6UE7 - chains B and D of the 6 polymer chains in the assembly; structure by electron microscopy, 2.90 A resolution.

Chain B:
Protein: Immunoglobulin heavy constant alpha 1
Source organism: Homo sapiens
Reference sequence: P01876 (IGHA1_HUMAN); residues 242-472 here correspond to UniProt positions 123-353 (UniProt number = residue number - 119)
Amino-acid sequence (245 residues; row label = number of the first residue in the row):
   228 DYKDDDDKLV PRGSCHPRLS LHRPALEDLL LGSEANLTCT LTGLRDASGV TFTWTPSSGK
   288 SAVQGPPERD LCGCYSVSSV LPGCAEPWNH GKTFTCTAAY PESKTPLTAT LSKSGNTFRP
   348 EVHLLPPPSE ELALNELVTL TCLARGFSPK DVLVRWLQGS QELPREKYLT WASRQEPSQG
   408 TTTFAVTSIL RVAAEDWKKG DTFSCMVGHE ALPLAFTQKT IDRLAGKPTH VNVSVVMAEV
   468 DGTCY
Disordered / not traced: 228-241, 455
Construct notes: expression tag (228-241)
Curated features (UniProtKB/Swiss-Prot):
  - glycosylation: N263 (N-linked (GlcNAc...) (complex) asparagine)
Cystine bridges: C266-C323, C369-C432
Covalent attachments: N-acetylglucosamine (NAG) linked to N263, N459

Chain D:
Protein: Immunoglobulin J chain
Source organism: Homo sapiens
Reference sequence: P01591 (IGJ_HUMAN); residues 1-137 here correspond to UniProt positions 23-159 (UniProt number = residue number + 22)
Amino-acid sequence (137 residues; numbered 1 to 137; the number before each row is that of its first residue):
     1 QEDERIVLVD NKCKCARITS RIIRSSEDPN EDIVERNIRI IVPLNNRENI SDPTSPLRTR
    61 FVYHLSDLCK KCDPTEVELD NQIVTATQSN ICDEDSATET CYTYDRNKCY TAVVPLVYGG
   121 ETKMVETALT PDACYPD
Disordered / not traced: 1-4, 95-96
Curated features (UniProtKB/Swiss-Prot):
  - modified residue: Q1 (Pyrrolidone carboxylic acid)
  - glycosylation: N49 (N-linked (GlcNAc...) (complex) asparagine)
Cystine bridges: C13-C101, C72-C92, C109-C134
Covalent attachments: N-acetylglucosamine (NAG) linked to N49

Interface between chain B and chain D:
Pairs across the interface (57):
  E254(B) - Y118(D)
  D255(B) - Y118(D)  hydrogen bond
  L258(B) - Y118(D)
  L258(B) - K123(D)
  L258(B) - V125(D)  hydrophobic
  G259(B) - Y118(D)
  R346(B) - D132(D)  salt bridge
  R346(B) - Y135(D)  hydrogen bond
  L384(B) - V114(D)  hydrophobic
  G386(B) - P53(D)
  S387(B) - P53(D)
  E389(B) - L116(D)
  E389(B) - V117(D)
  T429(B) - P53(D)
  A438(B) - Y135(D)
  P440(B) - P131(D)
  P440(B) - C134(D)
  P440(B) - Y135(D)  hydrophobic
  L441(B) - T111(D)
  L441(B) - E126(D)
  L441(B) - T127(D)
  F443(B) - T127(D)
  F443(B) - A128(D)  hydrogen bond (backbone-backbone)
  T444(B) - T127(D)
  T444(B) - A128(D)  hydrogen bond (side chain-backbone)
  Q445(B) - D52(D)  hydrogen bond
  Q445(B) - V114(D)
  Q445(B) - T127(D)
  Q445(B) - L129(D)
  T447(B) - R47(D)  hydrogen bond
  D449(B) - R47(D)  salt bridge
  D449(B) - P56(D)
  L451(B) - P56(D)  hydrophobic
  N459(B) - T59(D)
  V460(B) - L44(D)  hydrophobic
  V460(B) - T59(D)
  S461(B) - T59(D)  hydrogen bond (backbone-backbone)
  S461(B) - R60(D)
  S461(B) - F61(D)  hydrogen bond (backbone-backbone)
  V462(B) - F61(D)
  V462(B) - Y63(D)  hydrophobic
  V463(B) - F61(D)
  V463(B) - V62(D)  hydrophobic
  M464(B) - I38(D)  hydrophobic
  M464(B) - Y63(D)
  A465(B) - Y63(D)  hydrogen bond (backbone-backbone)
  A465(B) - H64(D)
  E466(B) - H64(D)  salt bridge
  E466(B) - L65(D)
  E466(B) - S66(D)  hydrogen bond
  V467(B) - R36(D)  hydrogen bond (backbone-side chain)
  V467(B) - L65(D)
  G469(B) - L65(D)
  C471(B) - R36(D)
  C471(B) - C69(D)  disulfide
  Y472(B) - C69(D)
  Y472(B) - K71(D)
Interface residues without a listed pair, chain B (35 interface residues in all): M433, I448, D468, T470
Interface residues without a listed pair, chain D (38 interface residues in all): L8, V42, L57, K70, A112, P115
Inter-chain disulfides: C471(B)-C69(D)

In short:
35 residues of chain B and 38 residues of chain D are in contact; the contacts include 1 disulfide bond, 11
hydrogen bonds and 3 salt bridges. Polar contacts include R346(B)-D132(D), D449(B)-R47(D) and E466(B)-H64(D).
N-acetylglucosamine is covalently linked to N263(B) and N459(B).
Chain B is Immunoglobulin heavy constant alpha 1 and chain D is Immunoglobulin J chain, both from Homo
sapiens; the structure, Structure of dimeric sIgA complex, was determined by electron microscopy, deposited
together with 6UE8, 6UE9 and 6UEA.
